5OVR - chain A; structure by X-ray diffraction, 2.15 A resolution.

# Chain A
Molecule: Tyrosine-protein phosphatase non-receptor type 5
From: Homo sapiens
Notes: EC 3.1.3.48
UniProtKB: P54829 (PTN5_HUMAN), isoform P54829-2; residues 258-537 here correspond to UniProt positions 250-529 (UniProt number = residue number - 8)
Chain sequence (305 residues; numbered 235 to 539; the number before each row is that of its first residue):
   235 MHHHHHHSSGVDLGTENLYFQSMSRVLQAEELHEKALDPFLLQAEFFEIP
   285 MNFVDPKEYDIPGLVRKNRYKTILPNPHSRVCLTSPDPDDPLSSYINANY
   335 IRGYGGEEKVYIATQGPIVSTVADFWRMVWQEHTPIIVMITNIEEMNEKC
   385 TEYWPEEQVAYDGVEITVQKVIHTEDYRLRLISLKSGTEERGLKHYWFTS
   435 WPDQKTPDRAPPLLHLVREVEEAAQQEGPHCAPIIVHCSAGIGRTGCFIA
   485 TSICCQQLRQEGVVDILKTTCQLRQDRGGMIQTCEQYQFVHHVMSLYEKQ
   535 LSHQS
Not modelled in the structure: 235-250, 538-539
Modified residues: Cys518 (S-hydroxycysteine; CSO)
Sequence notes: initiating methionine (235); expression tag (236-257, 538-539)
Residues lining bound ligands: AXK ([(S)-[4-[3-[(R)-(3,4-dichlorophenyl)-oxidanyl-methyl]phenyl]phenyl]-oxidanyl-methyl]phosphonic acid): Asn376, Glu378, Glu379, Thr433, Ser434, Trp435, Pro436, Asp437, Lys439, Arg443, Arg478, Thr517, Gln520

# Summary
Bound to chain A: compound AXK.
Chain A is Tyrosine-protein phosphatase non-receptor type 5 (Homo sapiens); the structure, X-Ray
Characterization of Striatal-Enriched Protein Tyrosine Phosphatase Inhibitors, was determined by X-ray
diffraction, deposited together with 5OVX and 5OW1.
